1CEE - chains A and B; structure by solution NMR.

[Chain A]
Molecule: GTP-binding rho-like protein
Source organism: Homo sapiens
Notes: fragment: cdc42
UniProt: P60953 (CDC42_HUMAN); residues 1-179 here = UniProt positions 1-179
Sequence (179 residues; row label = number of the first residue in the row):
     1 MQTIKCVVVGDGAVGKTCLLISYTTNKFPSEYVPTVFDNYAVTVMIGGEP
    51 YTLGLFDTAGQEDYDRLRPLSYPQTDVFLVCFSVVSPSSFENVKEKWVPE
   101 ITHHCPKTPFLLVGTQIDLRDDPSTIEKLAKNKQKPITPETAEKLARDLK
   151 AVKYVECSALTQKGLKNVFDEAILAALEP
Metal / ion sites: Mg2+: T17, T35 (together with GMP-PCP)
Small-molecule neighbours: GMP-PCP (GCP; phosphomethylphosphonic acid guanylate ester): G12, A13, V14, G15, K16, T17, C18, F28, Y32, P34, T35, A59, G60, D118, S158, A159, L160
Swiss-Prot annotation at these positions:
  - motif: Y32 to Y40 (Effector region)
  - binding site (GTP): G10 to T17, D57 to Q61, T115 to D118
  - modified residue: Y32 (Microbial infection: O-AMP-tyrosine), T35 (Microbial infection: O-AMP-threonine), Y64 (Phosphotyrosine)
  - glycosylation: Y32 (Microbial infection: O-linked (GlcNAc) tyrosine), T35 (Microbial infection: O-alpha-linked (GlcNAc) threonine)
  - natural variant: Y64 (Y64C: In TKS)
  - mutagenesis: G12 (G12V: Constitutively active. Interacts with PARD6 proteins. Does not inhibit filopodia formation. No effect on NR3C2 transcriptional activity), T17 (T17N: Constitutively inactive. Does not interact with PARD6 proteins. Inhibits filopodia formation. No effect on NR3C2 transcriptional activity), Y32 (Y32F: Abolishes AMPylation by Haemophilus IbpA), Q61 (Q61L: Constitutively active. Interacts with PARD6 proteins)

[Chain B]
Molecule: Wiskott-aldrich syndrome protein wasp
Source organism: Homo sapiens
Notes: fragment: gtpase binding domain of wasp
UniProt: P42768 (WASP_HUMAN); residues 1-59 here correspond to UniProt positions 230-288 (UniProt number = residue number + 229)
Sequence (59 residues; each row starts with the number of its first residue):
     1 KKKISKADIGAPSGFKHVSHVGWDPQNGFDVNNLDPDLRSLFSRAGISEA
    51 QLTDAETSK

[Chain A / chain B interface]
Pairs across the interface - 68 pairs, chain A then chain B:
  Q2(A) - K2(B)
  Y23(A) - P12(B)
  T24(A) - F15(B)
  T25(A) - F15(B)
  V36(A) - V21(B)
  V36(A) - W23(B)
  V36(A) - F29(B)
  F37(A) - V21(B)
  F37(A) - L38(B)
  F37(A) - F42(B)
  D38(A) - S19(B)
  D38(A) - H20(B)
  D38(A) - V21(B)
  N39(A) - K16(B)
  N39(A) - H17(B)
  N39(A) - V18(B)
  N39(A) - S19(B)
  N39(A) - D35(B)
  Y40(A) - F15(B)
  Y40(A) - K16(B)
  Y40(A) - H17(B)
  Y40(A) - V18(B)
  A41(A) - G14(B)
  A41(A) - F15(B)
  A41(A) - K16(B)
  A41(A) - V18(B)
  V42(A) - P12(B)
  V42(A) - S13(B)
  V42(A) - G14(B)
  T43(A) - P12(B)
  T43(A) - S13(B)
  T43(A) - G14(B)
  V44(A) - I9(B)
  V44(A) - G10(B)
  V44(A) - A11(B)
  V44(A) - P12(B)
  M45(A) - D8(B)
  M45(A) - I9(B)
  M45(A) - G10(B)
  I46(A) - I4(B)
  I46(A) - I9(B)
  G47(A) - D8(B)
  Y64(A) - F29(B)
  R66(A) - A45(B)
  R66(A) - G46(B)
  L67(A) - F42(B)
  L67(A) - A45(B)
  L67(A) - G46(B)
  L67(A) - I47(B)
  L70(A) - L38(B)
  L70(A) - L41(B)
  L70(A) - F42(B)
  L70(A) - A45(B)
  D170(A) - K6(B)
  D170(A) - I9(B)
  D170(A) - G10(B)
  E171(A) - K6(B)
  L174(A) - I4(B)
  L174(A) - S5(B)
  L174(A) - K6(B)
  L174(A) - I9(B)
  L177(A) - K2(B)
  L177(A) - I4(B)
  E178(A) - K2(B)
  E178(A) - K3(B)
  P179(A) - K1(B)
  P179(A) - K2(B)
  P179(A) - K3(B)
Interface residues without a listed pair, chain A (29 interface residues in all): K153, K166, I173
Interface residues without a listed pair, chain B (30 interface residues in all): L34

[In short]
29 residues of chain A and 30 residues of chain B are in contact. Chain A binds GMP-PCP. T17(A) and T35(A)
form the Mg2+ site. From UniProt: 17 GTP-binding residues and 4 mutagenesis sites on chain A.
Here chain A is GTP-binding rho-like protein and chain B is Wiskott-aldrich syndrome protein wasp, both from
Homo sapiens. Entry 1CEE (Solution structure of CDC42 in complex with the gtpase binding domain of wasp) was
determined by solution NMR.
